6PEM - chains 0 and 5 of the 74 polymer chains in the assembly; structure by electron microscopy, 3.50 A resolution.

== Chain 0 ==
Molecule: Surface presentation of antigens protein SpaP
Organism: Salmonella typhimurium (strain LT2 / SGSC1412 / ATCC 700720)
UniProtKB: P40700 (SPAP_SALTY); residue numbers follow UniProt; this construct covers 1-224
Chain sequence (224 residues; row label = number of the first residue in the row):
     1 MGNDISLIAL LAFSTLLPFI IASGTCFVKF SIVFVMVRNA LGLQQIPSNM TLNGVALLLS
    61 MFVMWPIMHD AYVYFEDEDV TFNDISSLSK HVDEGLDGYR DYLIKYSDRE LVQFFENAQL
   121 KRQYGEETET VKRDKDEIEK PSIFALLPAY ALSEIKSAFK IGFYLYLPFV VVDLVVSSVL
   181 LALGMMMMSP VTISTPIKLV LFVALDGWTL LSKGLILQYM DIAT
Not modelled in the structure: 1-2, 76-85, 119-140, 224

== Chain 5 ==
Molecule: Surface presentation of antigens protein SpaR
Organism: Salmonella typhimurium (strain LT2 / SGSC1412 / ATCC 700720)
UniProtKB: P40701 (SPAR_SALTY); residues 1-263 here = UniProt positions 1-263
Chain sequence (263 residues; row label = number of the first residue in the row):
     1 MFYALYFEIH HLVASAALGF ARVAPIFFFL PFLNSGVLSG APRNAIIILV ALGVWPHALN
    61 EAPPFLSVAM IPLVLQEAAV GVMLGCLLSW PFWVMHALGC IIDNQRGATL SSSIDPANGI
   121 DTSEMANFLN MFAAVVYLQN GGLVTMVDVL NKSYQLCDPM NECTPSLPPL LTFINQVAQN
   181 ALVLASPVVL VLLLSEVFLG LLSRFAPQMN AFAISLTVKS GIAVLIMLLY FSPVLPDNVL
   241 RLSFQATGLS SWFYERGATH VLE
Not modelled in the structure: 1-8, 58-69, 114-122, 258-263
Cystine bridges: Cys-157/Cys-163

== How chain 0 and chain 5 interact ==
Residue-residue contacts (45):
  Leu-43(0) / Asn-104(5)
  Gln-45(0) / Cys-100(5)
  Gln-45(0) / Thr-109(5)
  Ile-46(0) / Ala-97(5)  hydrophobic
  Met-50(0) / Phe-29(5)  hydrophobic
  Met-50(0) / Trp-93(5)
  Thr-51(0) / Trp-93(5)
  Val-55(0) / Leu-170(5)  hydrophobic
  Val-55(0) / Ile-174(5)  hydrophobic
  Leu-58(0) / Ala-79(5)
  Leu-58(0) / Val-82(5)  hydrophobic
  Leu-58(0) / Met-83(5)  hydrophobic
  Leu-59(0) / Leu-167(5)  hydrophobic
  Leu-59(0) / Leu-170(5)  hydrophobic
  Leu-59(0) / Leu-171(5)  hydrophobic
  Met-61(0) / Leu-75(5)
  Met-61(0) / Ala-79(5)  hydrophobic
  Phe-62(0) / Thr-164(5)
  Phe-62(0) / Ser-166(5)
  Phe-62(0) / Leu-167(5)
  Phe-62(0) / Leu-170(5)  hydrophobic
  Trp-65(0) / Arg-256(5)
  His-69(0) / Glu-162(5)  salt bridge
  Gly-184(0) / Arg-204(5)
  Met-185(0) / Gly-200(5)
  Met-185(0) / Leu-201(5)  hydrophobic
  Met-185(0) / Arg-204(5)
  Met-187(0) / Asn-210(5)
  Met-188(0) / Glu-196(5)
  Thr-192(0) / Gln-105(5)
  Thr-192(0) / Glu-196(5)  hydrogen bond
  Pro-196(0) / Gln-105(5)
  Leu-199(0) / Leu-182(5)
  Val-203(0) / Asn-175(5)
  Val-203(0) / Ala-178(5)  hydrophobic
  Val-203(0) / Leu-182(5)  hydrophobic
  Asp-206(0) / Asn-175(5)  hydrogen bond
  Trp-208(0) / Leu-171(5)
  Trp-208(0) / Ile-174(5)  hydrophobic
  Trp-208(0) / Asn-175(5)
  Thr-209(0) / Leu-171(5)
  Thr-209(0) / Asn-175(5)
  Ser-212(0) / Leu-171(5)  hydrogen bond (side chain-backbone)
  Lys-213(0) / Leu-171(5)
  Ile-222(0) / Leu-167(5)  hydrophobic
Interface residues without a listed pair, chain 0 (36 interface residues in all): Leu-17, Phe-34, Pro-47, Leu-52, Tyr-72, Ser-189, Ile-193, Val-200, Gly-207, Ala-223
Interface residues without a listed pair, chain 5 (38 interface residues in all): Met-70, Ile-101, Pro-165, Thr-172, Phe-173, Leu-193, Ser-203, Pro-207, Ala-211, Phe-212, Lys-219

== Overview ==
36 residues of chain 0 face 38 of chain 5 across their interface, with 3 hydrogen bonds and 1 salt bridge.
Among the polar pairs are His-69(0)/Glu-162(5), Thr-192(0)/Glu-196(5) and Asp-206(0)/Asn-175(5).
Chain 0 is Surface presentation of antigens protein SpaP and chain 5 is Surface presentation of antigens
protein SpaR, both from Salmonella typhimurium (strain LT2 / SGSC1412 / ATCC 700720); the structure, Focussed
refinement of InvGN0N1:SpaPQR:PrgHK from Salmonella SPI-1 injectisome NC-base, was determined by electron
microscopy, deposited together with 6PEE, 6PEP, 6Q14, 6Q15 and 6Q16.
